Entry 6WA9 (X-ray diffraction, 4.62 A resolution (low resolution: residue-level contacts below are approximate; hydrogen-bond / salt-bridge calls are withheld)); this record covers chains C and P of the 18 polymer chains in the assembly.

Chain C:
Protein: Low calcium response locus protein D
From: Chlamydia pneumoniae
Reference sequence: Q9Z8L5 (Q9Z8L5_CHLPN); residues 345-710 here = UniProt positions 345-710
Chain sequence (387 residues; numbered 324 to 710; the number before each row is that of its first residue):
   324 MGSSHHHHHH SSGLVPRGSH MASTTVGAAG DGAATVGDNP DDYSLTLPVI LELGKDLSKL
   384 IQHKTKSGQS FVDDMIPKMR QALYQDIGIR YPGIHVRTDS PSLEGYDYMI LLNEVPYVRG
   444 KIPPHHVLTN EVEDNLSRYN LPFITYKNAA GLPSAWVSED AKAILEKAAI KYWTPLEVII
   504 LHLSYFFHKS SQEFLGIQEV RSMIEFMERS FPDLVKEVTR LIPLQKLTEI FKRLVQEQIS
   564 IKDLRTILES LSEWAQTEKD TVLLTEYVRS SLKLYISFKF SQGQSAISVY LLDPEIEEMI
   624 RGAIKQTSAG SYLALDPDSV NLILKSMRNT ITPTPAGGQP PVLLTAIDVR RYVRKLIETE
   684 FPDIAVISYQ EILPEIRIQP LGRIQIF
Disordered / not traced: 324-361, 709-710
Differences from the reference sequence: initiating methionine (324); expression tag (325-344)
Reported in the primary citation:
  - mutagenesis - L638A/D639A: unchanged stability
  - mutagenesis - L638A/D639A: abolished binding to CdsO (chain P)

Chain P:
Protein: CdsO
From: Chlamydia pneumoniae
Reference sequence: Q9Z7J9 (Q9Z7J9_CHLPN); residues 25-110 here = UniProt positions 25-110
Chain sequence (107 residues; row label = number of the first residue in the row):
     4 MGSSHHHHHH SSGLVPRGSH MKEKRRLLEI EQEKLREKEA ERDKVKNHYM QKIQQLRDLL
    64 DEGTTSDAVL QIKSYIKVVA VQLSEEEEKV NKQKEVVLAA SKELEKA
Disordered / not traced: 4-35, 101-110
Differences from the reference sequence: initiating methionine (4); expression tag (5-24)

Interface between chain C and chain P:
Contacting residue pairs (12):
  Y635(C) - S77(P)
  Y635(C) - V81(P)
  L636(C) - V81(P)
  A637(C) - V81(P)
  L638(C) - V82(P)
  D639(C) - H51(P)
  P640(C) - H51(P)
  P640(C) - K55(P)
  P640(C) - Y78(P)
  P640(C) - V82(P)
  D641(C) - H51(P)
  V643(C) - Y78(P)
Also at the interface, not in a pair above, chain P (7 interface residues in all): Q85

Summary:
8 residues of chain C face 7 of chain P across their interface. From the paper: L638A/D639A of chain C abolish
binding to CdsO (chain P); L638A/D639A of chain C leave stability unchanged.
Here chain C is Low calcium response locus protein D and chain P is CdsO, both from Chlamydia pneumoniae.
Entry 6WA9 (Structure of the Chlamydia pneumoniae CdsV and CdsO protein complex) was determined by X-ray
diffraction, deposited together with 6WA6.
